PDB entry 3FZB | X-ray diffraction, 2.80 A resolution | chains B and I of the 5 polymer chains in the assembly

Chain B (and I):
Molecule: Minor tail protein U
Organism: Enterobacteria phage lambda
Notes: chain I of this document is another copy of the same molecule, construct and numbering; everything in this record applies to it too
UniProtKB: P03732 (VMTU_LAMBD); residues 4-134 here correspond to UniProt positions 1-131 (UniProt number = residue number - 3)
Amino-acid sequence (134 residues; each row starts with the number of its first residue):
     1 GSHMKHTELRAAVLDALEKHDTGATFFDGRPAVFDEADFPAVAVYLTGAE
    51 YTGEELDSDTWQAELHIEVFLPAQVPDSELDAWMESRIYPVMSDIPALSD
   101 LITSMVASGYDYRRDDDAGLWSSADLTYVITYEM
Not modelled in the structure: 1-2, 21, 58 (chain I: 1-3, 20-21, 57, 118)
Sequence notes: expression tag (1-3)

Chain B / chain I interface:
Contacting residue pairs (27):
  Pro-76(B) / Asp-28(I)
  Asp-77(B) / Arg-10(I)
  Asp-77(B) / Asp-28(I)  hydrogen bond (backbone-backbone)
  Asp-77(B) / Gly-29(I)
  Ser-78(B) / Thr-7(I)  hydrogen bond
  Ser-78(B) / Arg-10(I)  hydrogen bond
  Ser-78(B) / Asp-28(I)  hydrogen bond
  Asp-81(B) / Met-4(I)
  Asp-81(B) / His-6(I)
  Asp-81(B) / Thr-7(I)  hydrogen bond
  Asp-81(B) / Arg-10(I)  salt bridge
  Tyr-89(B) / Met-4(I)
  Val-106(B) / Tyr-51(I)  hydrophobic
  Ala-107(B) / Tyr-51(I)
  Ser-108(B) / Glu-50(I)
  Ser-108(B) / Tyr-51(I)  hydrogen bond (backbone-backbone)
  Gly-109(B) / Ala-49(I)
  Gly-109(B) / Glu-50(I)
  Gly-109(B) / Trp-61(I)
  Tyr-110(B) / Ala-49(I)  hydrogen bond (backbone-backbone)
  Tyr-110(B) / Trp-61(I)  hydrophobic
  Tyr-112(B) / His-6(I)  hydrogen bond
  Tyr-112(B) / Arg-10(I)  hydrogen bond
  Tyr-112(B) / Leu-46(I)
  Arg-114(B) / Gly-29(I)
  Arg-114(B) / Arg-30(I)  hydrogen bond (side chain-backbone)
  Arg-114(B) / Ala-32(I)
Other interface residues (no listed pair), chain B (16 interface residues in all): Asp-111, Asp-115, Asp-116, Gly-119
Other interface residues (no listed pair), chain I (17 interface residues in all): Pro-31, Tyr-45, Gly-48, Met-134

In short:
Chain B and chain I form an interface of 16 and 17 residues respectively; the contacts include 10 hydrogen
bonds and 1 salt bridge. Polar pairs include Asp-81(B)/Arg-10(I), Ser-78(B)/Thr-7(I) and Ser-78(B)/Arg-10(I).
Chain B and chain I are both Minor tail protein U (Enterobacteria phage lambda); the structure, Crystal
structure of the tail terminator protein from phage lambda (gpU-WT), was determined by X-ray diffraction
together with 3FZ2 from the same study.
